3BJ2 - chains C and D of the 4 polymer chains in the assembly; structure by X-ray diffraction, 2.00 A resolution.

Chain C:
Name: hemoglobin alpha
Source organism: Perca flavescens
Amino-acid sequence (142 residues; each row starts with the number of its first residue):
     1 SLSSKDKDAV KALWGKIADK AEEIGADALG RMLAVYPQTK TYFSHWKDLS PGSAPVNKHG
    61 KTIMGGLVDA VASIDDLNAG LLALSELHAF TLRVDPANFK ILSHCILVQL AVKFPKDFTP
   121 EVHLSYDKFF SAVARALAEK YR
Metal / ion sites: heme Fe near H88 (its only coordinating residue here)
Ligand contacts:
  - acetyl group (ACE): S1, L2, K128
  - heme (HEM): M32, T39, Y42, F43, H45, W46, H59, T62, I63, G66, L67, L84, L87, H88, L92, V94, N98, F99, L102, I106, L137

Chain D:
Name: hemoglobin beta
Source organism: Perca flavescens
Amino-acid sequence (146 residues; each row starts with the number of its first residue):
     1 VVWTDFERAT IADIFSKLDY EAVGGATLAR CLIVYPWTQR YFGNFGNLYN AAAIMGNPMI
    61 AKHGTTILHG LDRAVKNMDN IKATYAELSV LHSEKLHVDP DNFKLLSDCL TIVVAAQLGK
   121 AFSGEVQAAF QKFLSVVVSA LGKQYH
Metal / ion sites: heme Fe near H92 (its only coordinating residue here)
Ligand contacts: heme (HEM): T38, Y41, F42, F45, H63, T66, I67, G70, L71, R73, Y85, L88, L91, H92, L96, V98, N102, F103, L106, V137, L141

Chain C / chain D interface:
Pairs across the interface - 37 pairs, chain C then chain D:
  R31(C) with F122(D), hydrogen bond (side chain-backbone); S123(D), hydrogen bond (side chain-backbone); G124(D); Q127(D), hydrogen bond
  A34(C) with A128(D)
  V35(C) with G124(D); Q127(D); A128(D); Q131(D)
  Y36(C) with Q131(D)
  H104(C) with D108(D), salt bridge; T111(D); I112(D)
  V108(C) with T111(D); A115(D); F122(D), hydrophobic; Q127(D)
  A111(C) with I112(D); A115(D), hydrophobic; A116(D)
  V112(C) with A115(D); G119(D); F122(D)
  K113(C) with K120(D)
  P115(C) with A116(D)
  F118(C) with R30(D), hydrogen bond (backbone-side chain); I112(D), hydrophobic
  P120(C) with R30(D); I33(D), hydrophobic
  E121(C) with A51(D)
  H123(C) with R30(D), hydrogen bond; V34(D); I112(D)
  L124(C) with I33(D); V34(D)
  D127(C) with V34(D); Y35(D), hydrogen bond
Interface residues without a listed pair, chain C (18 interface residues in all): C105, L107
Interface residues without a listed pair, chain D (19 interface residues in all): M55

Overview:
18 residues of chain C and 19 residues of chain D are in contact, with 6 hydrogen bonds and 1 salt bridge.
Polar pairs include H104(C)-D108(D), R31(C)-F122(D) and R31(C)-S123(D). Bound to chain C: heme and acetyl
group. Bound to chain D: heme.
Chain C is hemoglobin alpha and chain D is hemoglobin beta, both from Perca flavescens; the structure,
met-Perch Hemoglobin at pH 6.3, was determined by X-ray diffraction together with 2QSP, 2QSS, 2R1H, 3BJ1 and
3BJ3 from the same study.
